PDB entry 7VAW | electron microscopy, 2.70 A resolution | chains G and H of the 12 polymer chains in the assembly

Chain G:
Molecule: V-type ATP synthase subunit D
Organism: Thermus thermophilus HB8
UniProt: O87880 (VATD_THET8); numbering as in UniProt (aligned over 1-223)
Sequence (223 residues; row label = number of the first residue in the row):
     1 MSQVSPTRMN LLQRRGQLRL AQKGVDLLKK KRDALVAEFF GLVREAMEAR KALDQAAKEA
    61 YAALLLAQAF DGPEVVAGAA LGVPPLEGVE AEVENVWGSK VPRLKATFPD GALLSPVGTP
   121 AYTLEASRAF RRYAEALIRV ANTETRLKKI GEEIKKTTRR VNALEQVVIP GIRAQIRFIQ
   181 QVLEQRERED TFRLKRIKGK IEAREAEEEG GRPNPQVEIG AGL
Not modelled in the structure: 1-3, 210-223

Chain H:
Molecule: V-type ATP synthase subunit F
Organism: Thermus thermophilus HB8
UniProt: P74903 (VATF_THET8); residue numbers follow UniProt; this construct covers 1-104
Sequence (104 residues; numbered 1 to 104; the number before each row is that of its first residue):
     1 MAVIADPETA QGFRLAGLEG YGASSAEEAQ SLLETLVERG GYALVAVDEA LLPDPERAVE
    61 RLMRGRDLPV LLPIAGLKEA FQGHDVEGYM RELVRKTIGF DIKL

Chain G / chain H interface:
Residue-residue contacts (56):
  Phe39(G) with Val94(H), hydrophobic; Thr97(H); Ile98(H), hydrophobic
  Val43(G) with Met90(H), hydrophobic
  Met47(G) with Glu87(H); Met90(H), hydrophobic; Lys103(H)
  Arg50(G) with Pro73(H); His84(H); Val86(H); Tyr89(H), hydrogen bond
  Lys51(G) with Val86(H)
  Asp54(G) with Ala80(H); His84(H), hydrogen bond (side chain-backbone)
  Ala57(G) with Leu77(H); Ala80(H), hydrophobic
  Lys58(G) with Phe81(H), hydrogen bond (side chain-backbone)
  Tyr61(G) with Glu8(H), hydrogen bond; Leu77(H); Lys78(H); Phe81(H), hydrophobic
  Leu64(G) with Glu8(H); Gly12(H)
  Ala77(G) with Gln11(H)
  Ala80(G) with Arg14(H); Leu15(H)
  Val83(G) with Arg14(H); Leu15(H)
  Pro85(G) with Gly17(H)
  Leu86(G) with Ala16(H); Gly17(H), hydrogen bond (backbone-backbone)
  Val89(G) with Met1(H), hydrophobic
  Ala91(G) with Leu68(H), hydrophobic
  Pro102(G) with Asp67(H); Leu68(H), hydrophobic
  Leu104(G) with Met1(H), hydrophobic; Ala43(H), hydrophobic; Leu44(H), hydrophobic; Val70(H), hydrophobic
  Ala126(G) with Leu15(H)
  Ser127(G) with Leu15(H)
  Phe130(G) with Gly12(H); Phe13(H); Ala16(H), hydrophobic
  Tyr133(G) with Phe13(H), hydrophobic
  Leu137(G) with Ala46(H), hydrophobic; Leu72(H), hydrophobic; Ile74(H), hydrophobic
  Ile138(G) with Met1(H), hydrophobic
  Val140(G) with Leu72(H), hydrophobic
  Glu144(G) with Tyr89(H), hydrogen bond; Leu93(H)
  Leu147(G) with Leu93(H), hydrophobic
  Gly151(G) with Thr97(H)
  Ile154(G) with Ile98(H), hydrophobic
  Lys155(G) with Thr97(H)
Other interface residues (no listed pair), chain G (43 interface residues in all): Phe40, Ala46, Ala62, Leu65, Pro84, Glu87, Phe108, Arg131, Ala134, Ala141, Lys148, Glu152
Other interface residues (no listed pair), chain H (38 interface residues in all): Leu18, Tyr42, Glu49, Ala75, Gly83, Ile102

Summary:
The interface between chain G and chain H involves 43 residues on one side and 38 on the other, with 6
hydrogen bonds. Polar contacts include Arg50(G)-Tyr89(H), Asp54(G)-His84(H) and Lys58(G)-Phe81(H).
Here chain G is V-type ATP synthase subunit D and chain H is V-type ATP synthase subunit F, both from Thermus
thermophilus HB8. Entry 7VAW (V1EG domain of V/A-ATPase from Thermus thermophilus at saturated ATP-gamma-S
condition, state1-1) was determined by electron microscopy together with 7VAI, 7VAJ, 7VAK, 7VAL, 7VAM, 7VAN
and 11 further entries from the same study.
